PDB entry 7MKR | X-ray diffraction, 1.50 A resolution | chain AAA

# Chain AAA
Molecule: Glycoside hydrolase, family 6
Source organism: Acidothermus cellulolyticus
Notes: fragment: GH12 domain
UniProtKB: A0LSH8 (A0LSH8_ACIC1); residues 1-236 here correspond to UniProt positions 836-1071 (UniProt number = residue number + 835)
Amino-acid sequence (244 residues; numbered 1 to 244; the number before each row is that of its first residue):
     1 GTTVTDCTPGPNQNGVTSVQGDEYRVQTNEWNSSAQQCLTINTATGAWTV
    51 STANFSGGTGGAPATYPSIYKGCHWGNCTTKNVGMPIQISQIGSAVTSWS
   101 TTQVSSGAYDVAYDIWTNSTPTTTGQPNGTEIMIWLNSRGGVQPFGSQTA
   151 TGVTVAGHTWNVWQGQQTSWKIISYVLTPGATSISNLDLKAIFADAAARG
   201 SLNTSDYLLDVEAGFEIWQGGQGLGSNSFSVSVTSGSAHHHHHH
Unresolved in the structure: 1, 242-244
Differences from the reference sequence: expression tag (237-244)
Cystine bridges: Cys7-Cys38, Cys73-Cys78
Metal / ion sites: Na+ site 1 near Glu23 (its only coordinating residue here); Zn2+ site 1: Asn29, His74, His239, His241; Na+ site 2: Glu131 (together with glycerol); Zn2+ site 2: His158 (together with 1,2-ethanediol, acetate ion); Na+ site 3 near Asp188 (its only coordinating residue here); Na+ site 4 near Glu216 (its only coordinating residue here)
Reported in the primary citation:
  - catalytic residues: Glu131, Glu216 (proposed by the authors, not directly observed)

# Summary
The Zn2+ site 1 is built by Asn29, His74, His239 and His241. From the paper: catalytic residues Glu131 and
Glu216.
Chain AAA is Glycoside hydrolase, family 6 (Acidothermus cellulolyticus); the structure, Crystal structure of
the GH12 domain from Acidothermus cellulolyticus GuxA, was determined by X-ray diffraction (same publication
as 7MKS).
